7ELN - chains E and F of the 26 polymer chains in the assembly; structure by electron microscopy, 3.00 A resolution.

== Chain E (and F) ==
Name: CRISPR-associated protein Csy3
Source organism: Pseudomonas aeruginosa
Notes: chain F of this document is another copy of the same molecule, construct and numbering; everything in this record applies to it too
UniProtKB: A0A659BSG0 (A0A659BSG0_PSEAI); residues 1-342 here = UniProt positions 1-342
Amino-acid sequence (342 residues; numbered 1 to 342; the number before each row is that of its first residue):
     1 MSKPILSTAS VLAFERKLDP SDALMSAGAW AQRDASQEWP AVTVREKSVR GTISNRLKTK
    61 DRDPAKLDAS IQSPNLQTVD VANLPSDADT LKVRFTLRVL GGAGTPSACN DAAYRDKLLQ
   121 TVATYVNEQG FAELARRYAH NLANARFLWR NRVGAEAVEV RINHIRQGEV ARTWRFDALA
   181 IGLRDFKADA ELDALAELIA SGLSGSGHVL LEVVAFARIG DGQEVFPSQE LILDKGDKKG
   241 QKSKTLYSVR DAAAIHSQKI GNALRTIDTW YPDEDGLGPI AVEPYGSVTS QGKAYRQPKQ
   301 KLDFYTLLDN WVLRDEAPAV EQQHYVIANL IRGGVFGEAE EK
Unresolved in the structure: 1-4, 342 (chain F: 1-4, 340-342)

== Chain E / chain F interface ==
Pairs across the interface - 77 pairs, chain E then chain F:
  T8(E) with R56(F)
  E15(E) with R150(F), salt bridge
  R16(E) with E224(F), salt bridge
  D19(E) with Q223(F)
  S21(E) with G222(F); Q223(F)
  D22(E) with R45(F), salt bridge
  L24(E) with S86(F)
  R94(E) with S86(F)
  T96(E) with D221(F), hydrogen bond (side chain-backbone); Q223(F), hydrogen bond
  L97(E) with Q223(F)
  R98(E) with V153(F); G154(F), hydrogen bond (side chain-backbone); I219(F); Q223(F), hydrogen bond
  L100(E) with G154(F)
  A108(E) with S290(F)
  C109(E) with S290(F), hydrogen bond (backbone-backbone); Q291(F)
  N110(E) with Q291(F)
  R115(E) with Q291(F), hydrogen bond
  R166(E) with E156(F)
  Q167(E) with E156(F), hydrogen bond; R218(F)
  G168(E) with R218(F)
  H208(E) with G154(F); E156(F), salt bridge
  E230(E) with K47(F); S48(F), hydrogen bond
  L231(E) with S48(F), hydrogen bond (backbone-side chain); L76(F), hydrophobic; Q241(F)
  L233(E) with Q241(F)
  Y247(E) with R45(F), hydrogen bond
  R250(E) with P85(F)
  H256(E) with S48(F)
  S257(E) with K47(F)
  Q258(E) with K47(F), hydrogen bond; S48(F), hydrogen bond (side chain-backbone)
  E283(E) with T52(F)
  P284(E) with S54(F)
  Y285(E) with I53(F); N55(F), hydrogen bond (side chain-backbone); R56(F); L57(F), hydrogen bond (side chain-backbone); L67(F), hydrophobic
  S287(E) with I71(F)
  V288(E) with I71(F)
  T289(E) with T52(F)
  G292(E) with D68(F); Q72(F), hydrogen bond (backbone-side chain)
  K293(E) with D68(F)
  A294(E) with L67(F), hydrophobic; D68(F), hydrogen bond (backbone-side chain); I71(F), hydrophobic
  Q297(E) with P64(F); L67(F); D68(F)
  P298(E) with K60(F); D61(F)
  K299(E) with D61(F); P64(F)
  Y305(E) with S54(F), hydrogen bond (side chain-backbone); N55(F); R56(F)
  D309(E) with R56(F), salt bridge
  R332(E) with S54(F)
  V335(E) with N55(F)
  G337(E) with R56(F)
  E338(E) with R56(F)
  A339(E) with N55(F), hydrogen bond (backbone-side chain)
  E340(E) with R56(F); K58(F)
  E341(E) with N55(F), hydrogen bond; R56(F), hydrogen bond (backbone-backbone); K58(F)
Interface residues without a listed pair, chain E (54 interface residues in all): P20, S107, L210, V249, F336
Interface residues without a listed pair, chain F (43 interface residues in all): E46, V49, R50, Q77, T78, N83, D87, A155, G220, G292

== Summary ==
The interface between chain E and chain F involves 54 residues on one side and 43 on the other, with 20
hydrogen bonds and 5 salt bridges. Among the polar pairs are E15(E)-R150(F), R16(E)-E224(F) and D22(E)-R45(F).
Both chains are CRISPR-associated protein Csy3 (Pseudomonas aeruginosa). Entry 7ELN (Structure of
Csy-AcrIF24-dsDNA) was determined by electron microscopy, deposited together with 7ELM and 7WE6.
